PDB entry 9C54 | X-ray diffraction, 2.05 A resolution | chain A

[Chain A]
Molecule: Tyrosine-protein phosphatase non-receptor type 2
Source organism: Homo sapiens
Notes: EC 3.1.3.48
UniProt: P17706 (PTN2_HUMAN); numbering as in UniProt (aligned over 1-314)
Chain sequence (315 residues; numbered 0 to 314; the number before each row is that of its first residue; numbering starts at 0):
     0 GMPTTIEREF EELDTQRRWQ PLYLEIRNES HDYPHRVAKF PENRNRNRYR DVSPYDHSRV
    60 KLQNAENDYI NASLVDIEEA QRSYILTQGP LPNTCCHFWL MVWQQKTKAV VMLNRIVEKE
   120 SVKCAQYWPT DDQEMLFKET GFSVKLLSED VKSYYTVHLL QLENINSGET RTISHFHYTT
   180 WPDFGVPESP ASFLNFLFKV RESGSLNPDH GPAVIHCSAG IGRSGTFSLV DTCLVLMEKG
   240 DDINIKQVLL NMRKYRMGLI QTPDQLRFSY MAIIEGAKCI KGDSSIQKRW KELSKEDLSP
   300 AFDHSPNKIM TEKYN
Not modelled in the structure: 0-1, 239-240, 279-284, 297-314
Differences from the reference sequence: expression tag (0)
UniProt features mapped onto this chain:
  - active site: C216 (Phosphocysteine intermediate)
  - binding site (substrate): D182, C216 to R222, Q260
  - modified residue: Y22 (Phosphotyrosine), S52 (Phosphoserine), Y68 (Phosphotyrosine), C216 (S-nitrosocysteine), S293 (Phosphoserine), S298 (Phosphoserine), S304 (Phosphoserine)
  - mutagenesis: D182 (D182A: Substrate-trapping mutant; catalytically inactive it forms a stable complex with physiological substrates including INSR and EGFR ...), R222 (R222M: Impairs phosphatase activity), S304 (S304A: Alters phosphorylation by cyclin-dependent kinases of isoform 2 but has no effect on its phosphatase activity)

[In short]
Curated annotation (UniProt) lists active-site residue C216, 9 substrate-binding residues and 3 mutagenesis
sites.
Chain A is Tyrosine-protein phosphatase non-receptor type 2 (Homo sapiens); the structure, Crystal structure
of human PTPN2 catalytic domain, was determined by X-ray diffraction, deposited together with 9C55 and 9C56.
